PDB entry 4LA5 | X-ray diffraction, 1.85 A resolution | chain A

Chain A:
Name: 2-methylisoborneol synthase
Organism: Streptomyces coelicolor
Notes: EC 4.2.3.118
Reference sequence: Q9F1Y6 (MIBS_STRCO); residues 1-440 here = UniProt positions 1-440
Chain sequence (461 residues; numbered -20 to 440; the number before each row is that of its first residue; numbers below 1 keep their minus sign (Met-20 is residue -20)):
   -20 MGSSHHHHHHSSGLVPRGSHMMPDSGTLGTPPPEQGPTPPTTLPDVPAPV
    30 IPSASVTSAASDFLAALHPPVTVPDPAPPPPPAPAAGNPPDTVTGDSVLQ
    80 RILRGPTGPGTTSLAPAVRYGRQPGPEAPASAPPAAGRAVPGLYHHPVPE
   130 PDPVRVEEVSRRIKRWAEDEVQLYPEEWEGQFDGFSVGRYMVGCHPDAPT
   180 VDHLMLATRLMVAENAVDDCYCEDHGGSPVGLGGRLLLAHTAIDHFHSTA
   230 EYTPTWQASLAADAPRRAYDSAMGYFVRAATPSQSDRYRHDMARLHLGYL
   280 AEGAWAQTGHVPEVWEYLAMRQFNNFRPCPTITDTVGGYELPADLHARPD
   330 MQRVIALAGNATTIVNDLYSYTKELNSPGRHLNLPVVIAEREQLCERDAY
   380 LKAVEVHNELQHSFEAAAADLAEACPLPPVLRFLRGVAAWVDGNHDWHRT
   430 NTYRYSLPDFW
Not modelled in the structure: -20 to 110, 155-160, 202-206
Sequence notes: expression tag (-20 to 0)
From the paper describing this entry:
  - conformationally variable residues (order/disorder transition): Glu155 to Gln160, Cys199 to Gly206
  - catalytic residues: Phe305 (proposed by the authors, not directly observed)

Overview:
From the paper: the catalytic residue Phe305; conformational variability at Glu155 and Cys199.
Chain A is 2-methylisoborneol synthase (Streptomyces coelicolor); the structure, Crystal structure of
2-methylisoborneol synthase from Streptomyces coelicolor A3(2), was determined by X-ray diffraction (same
publication as 4LA6).
